Entry 3AVR (X-ray diffraction, 1.80 A resolution); this record covers chains A and B.

Chain A:
Molecule: Lysine-specific demethylase 6A
Source organism: Homo sapiens
Notes: EC 1.14.11.-
UniProt: O15550 (KDM6A_HUMAN); residue numbers follow UniProt; this construct covers 880-1401
Amino-acid sequence (531 residues; numbered 871 to 1401; the number before each row is that of its first residue):
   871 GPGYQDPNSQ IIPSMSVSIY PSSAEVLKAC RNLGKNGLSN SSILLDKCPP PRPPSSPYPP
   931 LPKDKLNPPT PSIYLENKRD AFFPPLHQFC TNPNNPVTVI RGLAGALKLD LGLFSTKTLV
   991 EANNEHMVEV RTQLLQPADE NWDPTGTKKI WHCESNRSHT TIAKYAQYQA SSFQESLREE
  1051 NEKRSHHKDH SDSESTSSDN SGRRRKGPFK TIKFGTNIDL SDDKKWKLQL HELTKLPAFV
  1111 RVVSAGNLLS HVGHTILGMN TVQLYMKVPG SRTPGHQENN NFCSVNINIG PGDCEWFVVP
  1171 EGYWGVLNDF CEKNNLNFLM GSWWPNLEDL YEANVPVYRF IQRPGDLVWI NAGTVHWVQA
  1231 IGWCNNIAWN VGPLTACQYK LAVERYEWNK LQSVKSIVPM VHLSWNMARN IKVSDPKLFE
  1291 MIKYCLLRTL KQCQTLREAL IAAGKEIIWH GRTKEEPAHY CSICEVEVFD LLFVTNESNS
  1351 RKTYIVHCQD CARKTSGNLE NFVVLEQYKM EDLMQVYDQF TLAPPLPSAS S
Disordered / not traced: 871-885, 903-909, 1048-1077, 1396-1401
Differences from the reference sequence: expression tag (871-879)
Ion coordination: Ni2+: His1146, Glu1148, His1226 (together with N-oxalylglycine); Zn2+: Cys1331, Cys1334, Cys1358, Cys1361
Small-molecule neighbours: N-oxalylglycine (OGA): Phe1084, Tyr1135, Lys1137, Thr1143, His1146, Glu1148, Ser1154, Asn1156, Trp1166, His1226, Val1228, Asn1236, Ala1238
Curated features (UniProtKB/Swiss-Prot):
  - binding site (Fe cation): His1146, Glu1148, His1226
  - binding site (Zn(2+)): Cys1331, Cys1334, Cys1358, Cys1361
From the paper describing this entry:
  - binding site for N-oxalylglycine: Lys1137, Thr1143, Ser1154, Asn1156
  - Ni2+ coordination: His1146, Glu1148, His1226
  - Zn2+ coordination: Cys1331, Cys1334, Cys1358, Cys1361
  - conformationally variable residues (loop rearrangement, side-chain flip): Thr1353 to Ile1355
  - mutagenesis - N1026A: unchanged catalytic activity with Histone H3 (chain B)
  - mutagenesis - E999A, R1001A, N1087A, D1089A, P1144A, E1148A, H1320A, H1329A, L1342A: abolished catalytic activity with Histone H3 (chain B)
  - catalytic residues: Glu1148
  - mutagenesis - H1320Q, E1326A, H1329Y, Y1354A: decreased catalytic activity with Histone H3 (chain B)
  - contacts within the chain: Met1129-Ile1267 (hydrophobic contact)

Chain B:
Molecule: Histone H3
Amino-acid sequence (22 residues; each row starts with the number of its first residue):
    17 RKQLATKAAR KSAPATGGVK KP
Disordered / not traced: 34-38
Modified residues: Lys27 (n-trimethyllysine; M3L)
From the paper describing this entry:
  - mutagenesis - R26A: abolished catalytic activity with Lysine-specific demethylase 6A (chain A)

How chain A and chain B interact:
Contacting residue pairs (59):
  Glu999(A) with Arg26(B), salt bridge
  Arg1001(A) with Ala29(B), hydrogen bond (side chain-backbone); Pro30(B), hydrogen bond (side chain-backbone); Ala31(B)
  His1022(A) with Thr32(B)
  Cys1023(A) with Thr32(B)
  Glu1024(A) with Thr32(B), hydrogen bond
  Ser1025(A) with Ala31(B); Thr32(B), hydrogen bond (backbone-side chain)
  Asn1026(A) with Thr32(B), hydrogen bond; Gly33(B), hydrogen bond (side chain-backbone)
  Arg1027(A) with Gly33(B), hydrogen bond (backbone-backbone)
  Asn1087(A) with Arg26(B), hydrogen bond (backbone-side chain); Lys27(B); Ser28(B); Ala29(B), hydrogen bond (side chain-backbone)
  Asp1089(A) with Arg26(B), salt bridge
  Ile1126(A) with Ala25(B)
  Leu1127(A) with Ala25(B), hydrogen bond (backbone-backbone); Arg26(B); Lys27(B), hydrogen bond (backbone-backbone)
  Gly1128(A) with Lys27(B)
  Gln1133(A) with Arg26(B); Lys27(B), hydrogen bond (side chain-backbone)
  Tyr1135(A) with Lys27(B)
  Pro1144(A) with Pro30(B), hydrophobic
  Glu1148(A) with Lys27(B)
  Asn1149(A) with Lys27(B)
  Ser1154(A) with Lys27(B)
  Gly1191(A) with Pro30(B)
  Ser1192(A) with Pro30(B); Thr32(B)
  Ala1238(A) with Lys27(B)
  Trp1239(A) with Lys27(B)
  Asn1240(A) with Lys27(B)
  Lys1265(A) with Lys23(B)
  Ile1267(A) with Arg26(B); Lys27(B)
  His1320(A) with Arg17(B), hydrogen bond (backbone-side chain); Lys18(B), hydrogen bond (side chain-backbone); Leu20(B)
  Gly1321(A) with Arg17(B), hydrogen bond (backbone-side chain)
  Arg1322(A) with Arg17(B)
  Thr1323(A) with Arg17(B)
  Glu1326(A) with Arg17(B), salt bridge
  His1329(A) with Leu20(B)
  Glu1335(A) with Lys23(B), salt bridge
  Leu1342(A) with Leu20(B), hydrophobic
  Lys1352(A) with Gln19(B)
  Thr1353(A) with Gln19(B); Ala21(B)
  Tyr1354(A) with Lys18(B); Gln19(B), hydrogen bond (backbone-backbone); Leu20(B); Ala21(B), hydrogen bond (backbone-backbone)
  Ile1355(A) with Ala21(B), hydrophobic
  Val1356(A) with Leu20(B), hydrophobic
  Leu1375(A) with Leu20(B), hydrophobic
  Gln1377(A) with Arg17(B)
Interface residues without a listed pair, chain A (50 interface residues in all): Thr1086, Thr1125, Met1129, Met1190, Pro1327, Tyr1330, Val1344, Glu1347, Val1373
Interface residues without a listed pair, chain B (17 interface residues in all): Thr22, Ala24
The authors on this interface:
  - residue pairs: Glu999(A)-Arg26(B), Ser1025(A)-Thr32(B) (backbone contact), Asn1087(A)-Arg26(B) (backbone contact), Asn1087(A)-Ala29(B), Asp1089(A)-Arg26(B), Leu1127(A)-Lys27(B) (backbone contact), Gly1128(A)-Lys27(B), Gln1133(A)-Lys27(B), Tyr1135(A)-Lys27(B), Pro1144(A)-Pro30(B) (hydrophobic contact), Glu1148(A)-Lys27(B), His1320(A)-Leu20(B) (hydrophobic contact), Glu1326(A)-Arg17(B) (hydrogen bond), His1329(A)-Leu20(B) (hydrophobic contact), Leu1342(A)-Leu20(B) (hydrophobic contact), Tyr1354(A)-Gln19(B) (backbone contact), Tyr1354(A)-Ala21(B) (backbone contact), Tyr1354(A)-Lys18(B), Val1356(A)-Leu20(B) (hydrophobic contact)
  - interface residues, chain A: Arg1001(A), Asn1026(A), Arg1027(A), Asn1087(A)

Summary:
Chain A and chain B form an interface of 50 and 17 residues respectively; the contacts include 17 hydrogen
bonds and 4 salt bridges. Polar pairs include Glu999(A)-Arg26(B), Asp1089(A)-Arg26(B) and Glu1326(A)-Arg17(B).
The authors report contacts between Glu999(A) and Arg26(B), Asn1087(A) and Ala29(B) and Asp1089(A) and
Arg26(B) among others; backbone contacts between Ser1025(A) and Thr32(B), Asn1087(A) and Arg26(B) and
Leu1127(A) and Lys27(B) among others; hydrophobic contacts between Pro1144(A) and Pro30(B), His1320(A) and
Leu20(B) and His1329(A) and Leu20(B) among others. The paper reports the catalytic residue Glu1148(A); E999A,
R1001A and N1087A of chain A, among others, abolish catalytic activity with Histone H3 (chain B); 15
substitutions were tested in all.
Here chain A is Lysine-specific demethylase 6A (Homo sapiens) and chain B is Histone H3. Entry 3AVR (Catalytic
fragment of UTX/KDM6A bound with histone H3K27me3 peptide, N-oxyalylglycine, and Ni(II)) was determined by
X-ray diffraction together with 3AVS from the same study.
